2HB1 - chain A; structure by X-ray diffraction, 2.00 A resolution.

# Chain A
Molecule: Tyrosine-protein phosphatase non-receptor type 1
Organism: Homo sapiens
Notes: EC 3.1.3.48; fragment: catalytic domain of PTP1b
UniProtKB: P18031 (PTN1_HUMAN); numbering as in UniProt (aligned over 1-299)
Amino-acid sequence (299 residues; each row starts with the number of its first residue):
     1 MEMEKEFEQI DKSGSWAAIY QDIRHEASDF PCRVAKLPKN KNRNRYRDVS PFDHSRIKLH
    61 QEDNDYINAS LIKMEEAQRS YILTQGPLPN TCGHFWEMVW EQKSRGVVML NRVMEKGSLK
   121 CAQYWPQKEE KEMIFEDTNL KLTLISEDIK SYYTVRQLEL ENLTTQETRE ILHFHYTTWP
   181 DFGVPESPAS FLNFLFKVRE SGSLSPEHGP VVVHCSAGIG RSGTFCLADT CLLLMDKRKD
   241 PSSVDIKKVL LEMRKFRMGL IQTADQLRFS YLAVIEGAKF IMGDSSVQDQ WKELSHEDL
Not modelled in the structure: 1, 299
Small-molecule neighbours: 512 (4-bromo-3-(carboxymethoxy)thiophene-2-carboxylic acid): Tyr46, Val49, Glu115, Lys120, Asp181, Phe182, Gly183, Cys215, Ser216, Ala217, Ile219, Gly220, Arg221, Gln262, Gln266
Swiss-Prot annotation at these positions:
  - active site: Cys215 (Phosphocysteine intermediate)
  - binding site (substrate): Asp181, Cys215 to Arg221, Gln262
  - modified residue: Met1 (N-acetylmethionine), Tyr20 (Phosphotyrosine), Ser50 (Phosphoserine), Tyr66 (Phosphotyrosine), Cys215 (Cysteine persulfide), Ser242 (Phosphoserine), Ser243 (Phosphoserine)
  - cross-link: Cys215 to Ser216 (N,N-(cysteine-1,S-diyl)serine (Cys-Ser))
  - mutagenesis: Ser50 (S50A/D: No phosphorylation), Asp181 (D181A: Substrate-trapping mutant), Cys215 (C215S: Catalytically inactive mutant; abolishes sulfhydration)

# Overview
Ligands of chain A: compound 512. Curated annotation (UniProt) lists active-site residue Cys215, 9
substrate-binding residues and 3 mutagenesis sites.
Chain A is Tyrosine-protein phosphatase non-receptor type 1 (Homo sapiens); the structure, Crystal Structure
of PTP1B with Monocyclic Thiophene Inhibitor, was determined by X-ray diffraction together with 2H4G and 2H4K
from the same study.
